Entry 9KEU (electron microscopy, 3.70 A resolution); this record covers chains H and F of the 12 polymer chains in the assembly.

# Chain H
Molecule: Non-template strand DNA of the promoter
Sequence (98 nucleotides; row label = number of the first residue in the row; numbers below 1 keep their minus sign (DC-20 is residue -20)):
   -20 CTCGTCGCCCAGAGTTCACCTTGGAGCCAGGGACGGTTCATTTGGGGTGC
    30 CGGAAACGGACGCGTACAGGCCGTATAATGGGAGCTGTCACGGATGCA
Not modelled in the structure: -20 to 0

# Chain F
Molecule: RNA polymerase sigma factor SigA
Source organism: Mycobacterium tuberculosis H37Rv
UniProt: P9WGI1 (SIGA_MYCTU); residues 1-528 here = UniProt positions 1-528
Sequence (528 residues; row label = number of the first residue in the row):
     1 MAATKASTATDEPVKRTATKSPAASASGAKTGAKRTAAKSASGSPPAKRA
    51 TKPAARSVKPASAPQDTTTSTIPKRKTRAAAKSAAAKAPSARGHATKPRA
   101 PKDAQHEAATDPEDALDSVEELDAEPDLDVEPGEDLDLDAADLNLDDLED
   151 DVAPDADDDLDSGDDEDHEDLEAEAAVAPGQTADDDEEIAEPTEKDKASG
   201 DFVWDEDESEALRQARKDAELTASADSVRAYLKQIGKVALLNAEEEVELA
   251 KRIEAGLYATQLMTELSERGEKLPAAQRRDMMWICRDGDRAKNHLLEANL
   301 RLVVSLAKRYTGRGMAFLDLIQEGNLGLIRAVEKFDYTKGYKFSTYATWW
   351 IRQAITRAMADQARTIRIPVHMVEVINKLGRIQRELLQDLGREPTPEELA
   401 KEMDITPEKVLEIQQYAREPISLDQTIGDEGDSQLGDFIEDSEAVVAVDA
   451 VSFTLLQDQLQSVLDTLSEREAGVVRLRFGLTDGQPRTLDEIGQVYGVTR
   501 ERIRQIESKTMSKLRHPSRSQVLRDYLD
Not modelled in the structure: 1-205, 528

# Interface between chain H and chain F
Pairs across the interface (43):
  DG48(H) with Pro369(F), phosphate contact
  DG49(H) with Arg367(F), salt bridge to the phosphate; Pro369(F), phosphate contact
  DC50(H) with Arg357(F), salt bridge to the phosphate
  DG52(H) with Arg330(F), salt bridge to the phosphate; Lys334(F), salt bridge to the phosphate; Trp350(F), phosphate contact; Gln353(F), base contact
  DT53(H) with Trp349(F), base contact; Trp350(F), base contact; Gln353(F), base contact
  DA54(H) with Lys339(F), base contact; Tyr346(F), base contact; Trp349(F), sugar contact
  DT55(H) with Tyr341(F), phosphate contact
  DA56(H) with Tyr341(F), phosphate contact; Lys342(F), phosphate contact; Thr345(F), hydrogen bond to the phosphate
  DA57(H) with Lys342(F), salt bridge to the phosphate; Ser344(F), hydrogen bond to the phosphate; Thr345(F), base contact; Thr348(F), base contact; Trp349(F), base contact
  DT58(H) with Leu240(F), base contact; Glu246(F), base contact; Ala298(F), base contact; Asn299(F), hydrogen bond to the base; Arg301(F), base contact; Leu302(F), hydrogen bond to the base; Ser305(F), sugar contact; Ser344(F), base contact
  DG59(H) with Leu232(F), base contact; Gly236(F), base contact; Arg301(F), hydrogen bond to the base; Val304(F), sugar contact; Ser305(F), phosphate contact
  DG60(H) with Asp226(F), base contact; Val228(F), base contact; Arg229(F), hydrogen bond to the base; Leu232(F), base contact; Phe317(F), sugar contact
  DG61(H) with Arg229(F), base contact; Lys308(F), phosphate contact
Also at the interface, not in a pair above, chain F (34 interface residues in all): Phe335, Asp336, Arg352, Met372

# In short
The interface between chain H and chain F involves 13 residues on one side and 34 on the other, with 6
hydrogen bonds and 5 salt bridges. Polar contacts include DT58(H)-Asn299(F), DT58(H)-Leu302(F) and
DG59(H)-Arg301(F).
Here chain H is Non-template strand DNA of the promoter and chain F is RNA polymerase sigma factor SigA
(Mycobacterium tuberculosis H37Rv). Entry 9KEU (Cryo-EM structure of Mycobacterium tuberculosis transcription
activation complex with four PhoP molecules (composite map)) was determined by electron microscopy together
with 9JI2, 9KET and 9KEV from the same study.
